2FJ7 - chains J and D of the 10 polymer chains in the assembly; structure by X-ray diffraction, 3.20 A resolution.

== Chain J ==
Molecule: 147 bp DNA containing 16 bp poly dT element
Sequence (147 nucleotides; numbered 148 to 294; the number before each row is that of its first residue):
   148 ATCAATATCCACCTGCAGATACTACCAAAAGTGTATTTGGAAACTGCTCC
   198 ATCAAAAGGCATGTTCAGCTGAGTCAGCCAAATTAGCTTATCATGATTTT
   248 TTTTTTTTTTTTGACACTTTTGGTAGAATGTGCAGGTGGATATTGAT

== Chain D ==
Molecule: Histone H2B
Source organism: Xenopus laevis
Reference sequence: P02281 (H2B1_XENLA); residues -2 to 122 here correspond to UniProt positions 1-125 (UniProt number = residue number + 3)
Amino-acid sequence (125 residues; numbered -2 to 122; the number before each row is that of its first residue; numbers below 1 keep their minus sign (Pro-2 is residue -2)):
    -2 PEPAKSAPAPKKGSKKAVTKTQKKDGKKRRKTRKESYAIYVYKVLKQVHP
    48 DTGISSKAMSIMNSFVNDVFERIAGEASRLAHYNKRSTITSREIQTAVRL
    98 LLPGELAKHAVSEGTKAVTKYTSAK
Unresolved in the structure: -2 to 29
Differences from the reference sequence: conflict Thr29 (Ser32 in P02281)
Swiss-Prot annotation at these positions:
  - modified residue: Lys13 (N6-acetyllysine)

== Chain J / chain D interface ==
Pairs across the interface (9; chain J residue first):
  DA166(J) with Ser52(D), phosphate contact; Ser53(D), hydrogen bond to the phosphate
  DA168(J) with Tyr39(D), phosphate contact
  DT179(J) with Lys122(D), salt bridge to the phosphate
  DG186(J) with Ser84(D), hydrogen bond to the phosphate; Thr85(D), hydrogen bond to the phosphate
  DG187(J) with Arg83(D), salt bridge to the phosphate; Ser84(D), phosphate contact; Thr85(D), hydrogen bond to the phosphate
Also at the interface, not in a pair above, chain J (9 interface residues in all): DT167, DA174, DA176, DG180
Also at the interface, not in a pair above, chain D (8 interface residues in all): Arg30

== Overview ==
9 residues of chain J face 8 of chain D across their interface; the contacts include 4 hydrogen bonds and 2
salt bridges. Polar pairs include DA166(J)-Ser53(D), DG186(J)-Ser84(D) and DG186(J)-Thr85(D).
Chain J is 147 bp DNA containing 16 bp poly dT element and chain D is Histone H2B (Xenopus laevis); the
structure, Crystal structure of Nucleosome Core Particle Containing a Poly (dA.dT) Sequence Element, was
determined by X-ray diffraction.
